7X4M - chains A and D of the 6 polymer chains in the assembly; structure by electron microscopy, 3.34 A resolution.

== Chain A ==
Protein: Virion protein 1
From: Coxsackievirus B1
UniProt: W8GTF7 (W8GTF7_9ENTO); residue numbers follow UniProt; this construct covers 1-278
Amino-acid sequence (278 residues; each row starts with the number of its first residue):
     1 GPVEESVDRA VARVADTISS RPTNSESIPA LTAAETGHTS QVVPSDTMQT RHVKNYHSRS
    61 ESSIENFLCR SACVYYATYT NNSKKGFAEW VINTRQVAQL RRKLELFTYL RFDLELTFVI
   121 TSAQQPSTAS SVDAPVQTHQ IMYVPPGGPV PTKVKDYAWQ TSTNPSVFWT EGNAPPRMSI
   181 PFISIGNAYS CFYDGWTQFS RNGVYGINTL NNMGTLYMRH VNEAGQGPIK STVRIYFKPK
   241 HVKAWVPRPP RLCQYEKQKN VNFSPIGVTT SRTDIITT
Disordered / not traced: 1-11
Construct notes: conflict Lys84 (Glu in W8GTF7)

== Chain D ==
Protein: Capsid protein VP4
From: Coxsackievirus B1
UniProt: A0A2S1FMR1 (A0A2S1FMR1_9ENTO); numbering as in UniProt (aligned over 1-69)
Amino-acid sequence (69 residues; row label = number of the first residue in the row):
     1 MGAQVSTQKT GAHETGLNAS GNSVIHYTNI NYYKDAASNS ANRQDFTQDP GKFTEPVKDI
    61 MVKTMPALN
Disordered / not traced: 13-24
Construct notes: conflict Val24 (Ile in A0A2S1FMR1)

== How chain A and chain D interact ==
Pairs across the interface (35; chain A residue first):
  Ala12(A) - Phe46(D)  hydrophobic
  Ala12(A) - Gln48(D)
  Ser27(A) - Thr64(D)
  Ile28(A) - Lys63(D)
  Ile28(A) - Thr64(D)  hydrogen bond (backbone-backbone)
  Ala33(A) - Ala67(D)  hydrophobic
  Gly37(A) - Pro56(D)
  His38(A) - Thr54(D)
  His38(A) - Glu55(D)
  His38(A) - Met61(D)  hydrogen bond
  Thr39(A) - Thr54(D)  hydrogen bond (backbone-backbone)
  Gln41(A) - Thr54(D)
  Gln41(A) - Glu55(D)  hydrogen bond
  Gln41(A) - Lys63(D)
  Asp46(A) - Lys63(D)  salt bridge
  Ser58(A) - Lys9(D)  hydrogen bond
  Arg59(A) - Gln48(D)  hydrogen bond
  Ser60(A) - Lys9(D)  hydrogen bond
  Ser60(A) - Phe46(D)
  Glu65(A) - Ala41(D)
  Glu65(A) - Asn42(D)
  Asn66(A) - Arg43(D)
  Cys69(A) - Ala41(D)  hydrophobic
  Cys69(A) - Arg43(D)  hydrogen bond (backbone-side chain)
  Asp113(A) - Ala37(D)
  Ser179(A) - Ala37(D)  hydrogen bond (side chain-backbone)
  Ser179(A) - Ser38(D)
  Pro181(A) - Ala37(D)  hydrophobic
  Lys240(A) - Ala37(D)
  Lys240(A) - Ser38(D)
  Lys240(A) - Asn39(D)  hydrogen bond (side chain-backbone)
  His241(A) - Ala36(D)
  His241(A) - Ser40(D)  hydrogen bond (side chain-backbone)
  His241(A) - Asn42(D)
  Pro247(A) - Phe53(D)  hydrophobic
Other interface residues (no listed pair), chain A (28 interface residues in all): Pro29, Thr32, Thr36, Val42, Val43, Tyr56, Ser63
Other interface residues (no listed pair), chain D (22 interface residues in all): Ala12, Asp45, Pro66

== Summary ==
28 residues of chain A face 22 of chain D across their interface, with 11 hydrogen bonds and 1 salt bridge.
Polar pairs include Asp46(A)-Lys63(D), His38(A)-Met61(D) and Gln41(A)-Glu55(D).
Chain A is Virion protein 1 and chain D is Capsid protein VP4, both from Coxsackievirus B1; the structure,
Cryo-EM structure of Coxsackievirus B1 mature virion in complex with nAb 8A10 (classified from CVB1 mature
..., was determined by electron microscopy, deposited together with 7X2G, 7X2I, 7X2O, 7X2T, 7X2W, 7X35 and 7
further entries.
